PDB entry 3S9L | X-ray diffraction, 3.22 A resolution | chains A and C

== Chain A ==
Molecule: Transferrin receptor protein 1
From: Homo sapiens
UniProtKB: P02786 (TFR1_HUMAN); residue numbers follow UniProt; this construct covers 120-760
Sequence (654 residues; row label = number of the first residue in the row):
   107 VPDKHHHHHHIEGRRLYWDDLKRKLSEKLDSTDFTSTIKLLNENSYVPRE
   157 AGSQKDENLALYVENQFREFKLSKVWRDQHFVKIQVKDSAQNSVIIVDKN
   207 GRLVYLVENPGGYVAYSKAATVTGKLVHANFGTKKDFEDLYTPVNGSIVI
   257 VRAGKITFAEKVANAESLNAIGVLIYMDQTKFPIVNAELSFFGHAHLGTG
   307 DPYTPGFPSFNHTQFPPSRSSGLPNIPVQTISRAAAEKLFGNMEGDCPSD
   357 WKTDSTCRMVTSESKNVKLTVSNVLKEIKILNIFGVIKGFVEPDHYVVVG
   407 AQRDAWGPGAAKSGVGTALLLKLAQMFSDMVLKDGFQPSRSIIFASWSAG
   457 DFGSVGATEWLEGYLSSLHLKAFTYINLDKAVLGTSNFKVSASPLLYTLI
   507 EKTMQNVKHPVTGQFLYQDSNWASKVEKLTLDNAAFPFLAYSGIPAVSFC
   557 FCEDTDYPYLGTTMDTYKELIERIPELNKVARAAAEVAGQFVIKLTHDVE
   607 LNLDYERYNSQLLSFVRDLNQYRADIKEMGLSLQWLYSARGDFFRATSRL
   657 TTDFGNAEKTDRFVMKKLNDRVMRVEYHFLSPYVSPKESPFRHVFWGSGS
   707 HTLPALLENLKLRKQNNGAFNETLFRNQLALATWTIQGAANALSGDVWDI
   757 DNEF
Not modelled in the structure: 107-120, 759-760
Disulfide bonds: Cys353-Cys363, Cys556-Cys558
Covalent attachments: N-acetylglucosamine (NAG) linked to Asn317
Sequence notes: expression tag (107-119)
Ion coordination: Ca2+: Thr310, Phe313, Glu465, Glu468
Curated features (UniProtKB/Swiss-Prot):
  - motif: Arg646 to Asp648 (Cell attachment site)
  - glycosylation (N-linked (GlcNAc...) asparagine): Asn251, Asn317, Asn727
  - natural variant: Ser142 (G142S: this construct carries the variant)
  - mutagenesis: Leu619 (L619A: 20-fold reduced affinity for transferrin receptor. No binding to HFE), Val622 (V622A: No significant effect on binding to transferrin nor HFE), Arg623 (R623A: No significant effect on binding to transferrin nor HFE), Arg629 (R629A: >5-fold reduced affinity for transferrin. >10-fold reduced affinity for HFE), Gln640 (Q640A: No effect on binding to transferrin. >10-fold reduced affinity for HFE), Trp641 (W641A: No significant effect on binding to transferrin nor HFE), Tyr643 (Y643A: 20-fold reduced affinity for transferrin. No binding to HFE), Ser644 (S644A: No significant effect on binding to transferrin nor HFE), Arg646 (R646A/H: No binding to transferrin; R646K: 5% binding to transferrin), Gly647 (G647A: Large effect on affinity for transferrin. 4-fold reduced affinity for HFE), Asp648 (D648A: 16% binding to transferrin; D648E: 57% binding to transferrin), Phe650 (F650Q: >5-fold reduced affinity for transferrin. >10-fold reduced affinity for HFE)

== Chain C ==
Molecule: Serotransferrin
From: Homo sapiens
UniProtKB: P02787 (TRFE_HUMAN); residues 1-679 here correspond to UniProt positions 20-698 (UniProt number = residue number + 19)
Sequence (693 residues; each row starts with the number of its first residue; numbers below 1 keep their minus sign (Val-13 is residue -13)):
   -13 VPDKHHHHHHIEGRVPDKTVRWCAVSEHEATKCQSFRDHMKSVIPSDGPS
    37 VACVKKASYLDCIRAIAANEADAVTLDAGLVYDAYLAPNNLKPVVAEFYG
    87 SKEDPQTFYYAVAVVKKDSGFQMNQLRGKKSCHTGLGRSAGWNIPIGLLY
   137 CDLPEPRKPLEKAVANFFSGSCAPCADGTDFPQLCQLCPGCGCSTLNQYF
   187 GYSGAFKCLKDGAGDVAFVKHSTIFENLANKADRDQYELLCLDNTRKPVD
   237 EYKDCHLAQVPSHTVVARSMGGKEDLIWELLNQAQEHFGKDKSKEFQLFS
   287 SPHGKDLLFKDSAHGFLKVPPRMDAKMYLGYEYVTAIRNLREGTCPEAPT
   337 DECKPVKWCALSHHERLKCDEWSVNSVGKIECVSAETTEDCIAKIMNGEA
   387 DAMSLDGGFVYIAGKCGLVPVLAENYDKSDNCEDTPEAGFFAVAVVKKSA
   437 SDLTWDNLKGKKSCHTAVGRTAGWNIPMGLLYNKINHCRFDEFFSEGCAP
   487 GSKKDSSLCKLCMGSGLNLCEPNNKEGYYGFTGAFRCLVEKGDVAFVKHQ
   537 TVPQNTGGKNPDPWAKNLNEKDYELLCLDGTRKPVEEYANCHLARAPNHA
   587 VVTRKDKEACVHKILRQQQHLFGSDVTDCSGNFCLFRSETKDLLFRDDTV
   637 CLAKLHDRNTYEKYLGEEYVKAVGNLRKCSTSSLLEACTFRRP
Not modelled in the structure: -13 to 3, 333-334, 426-582, 678-679
Disulfide bonds: Cys9-Cys48, Cys19-Cys39, Cys118-Cys194, Cys137-Cys331, Cys158-Cys174, Cys161-Cys179, Cys171-Cys177, Cys227-Cys241, Cys339-Cys596, Cys345-Cys377, Cys355-Cys368, Cys402-Cys674, Cys418-Cys637, Cys615-Cys620
Sequence notes: expression tag (-13 to 0); engineered mutation Asp413 (Asn432 in P02787), Phe426 (Tyr445 in P02787), Phe517 (Tyr536 in P02787), Asp611 (Asn630 in P02787)
Ion coordination: Fe ion: Asp63, Tyr95, Tyr188, His249 (together with carbonate ion)
Small-molecule neighbours: carbonate ion (CO3): Asp63, Tyr95, Thr120, Arg124, Ser125, Ala126, Gly127, Tyr188, His249
Curated features (UniProtKB/Swiss-Prot):
  - binding site (Fe(3+)): Asp63, Tyr95, Tyr188, His249, Asp392, His585
  - binding site (hydrogencarbonate): Thr120, Arg124, Ala126, Gly127, Thr452, Arg456, Ala458, Gly459
  - modified residue: Arg23 (Dimethylated arginine), Ser370 (Phosphoserine), Ser666 (Phosphoserine)
  - glycosylation: Ser32 (O-linked (GalNAc...) serine), Asn472 (N-linked (GlcNAc...) asparagine)

== How chain A and chain C interact ==
Pairs across the interface - 41 pairs, chain A then chain C:
  Arg121(A) - Asp166(C)
  Tyr123(A) - Pro145(C)
  Tyr123(A) - Asp166(C)
  Tyr123(A) - Phe167(C)
  Asp125(A) - Pro142(C)
  Leu619(A) - Gly364(C)
  Val622(A) - Val360(C)  hydrophobic
  Arg623(A) - Val360(C)  hydrogen bond (side chain-backbone)
  Arg623(A) - Asn361(C)
  Arg623(A) - Val363(C)
  Asn626(A) - Asn361(C)
  Arg629(A) - Gly617(C)  hydrogen bond (side chain-backbone)
  Arg629(A) - Asn618(C)  hydrogen bond
  Gln640(A) - Leu353(C)
  Tyr643(A) - Asp356(C)
  Tyr643(A) - Glu357(C)
  Tyr643(A) - Val360(C)  hydrophobic
  Ser644(A) - Leu353(C)
  Ser644(A) - Asp356(C)
  Arg646(A) - Ser359(C)  hydrogen bond
  Gly647(A) - Asp356(C)
  Asp648(A) - Arg352(C)  salt bridge
  Phe650(A) - Glu367(C)
  Phe650(A) - Cys368(C)
  Arg651(A) - Asp356(C)  salt bridge
  Arg651(A) - Cys368(C)  hydrogen bond (side chain-backbone)
  Gly661(A) - Tyr68(C)
  Gly661(A) - Leu72(C)
  Asn662(A) - Tyr71(C)  hydrogen bond
  Asn662(A) - Leu72(C)
  Asn662(A) - Ala73(C)  hydrogen bond (backbone-backbone)
  Asn662(A) - Arg324(C)
  Ala663(A) - Leu72(C)
  Ala663(A) - Ala73(C)
  Glu664(A) - Arg50(C)  salt bridge
  Glu664(A) - Leu72(C)
  Glu664(A) - Ala73(C)  hydrogen bond (backbone-backbone)
  Glu664(A) - Asn75(C)  hydrogen bond
  Asp667(A) - Pro74(C)
  Val670(A) - Ala73(C)  hydrophobic
  Asn758(A) - Arg352(C)  hydrogen bond (backbone-side chain)
Other interface residues (no listed pair), chain A (24 interface residues in all): Thr658
Other interface residues (no listed pair), chain C (29 interface residues in all): Lys343, His349, Ser370, Glu385

== Overview ==
The interface between chain A and chain C involves 24 residues on one side and 29 on the other; the contacts
include 10 hydrogen bonds and 3 salt bridges. Among the polar pairs are Asp648(A)-Arg352(C),
Arg651(A)-Asp356(C) and Glu664(A)-Arg50(C). Ligands of chain C: carbonate ion.
Chain A is Transferrin receptor protein 1 and chain C is Serotransferrin, both from Homo sapiens; the
structure, Complex between transferrin receptor 1 and transferrin with iron in the N-Lobe, cryocooled 2, was
determined by X-ray diffraction, deposited together with 3S9M and 3S9N.
